Entry 8I0Z (electron microscopy, 4.33 A resolution (low resolution: residue-level contacts below are approximate; hydrogen-bond / salt-bridge calls are withheld)); this record covers chains B and C of the 12 polymer chains in the assembly.

# Chain B (and C)
Molecule: Beta-arrestin-2
From: Bos taurus
Notes: chain C of this document is another copy of the same molecule, construct and numbering; everything in this record applies to it too
UniProtKB: P32120 (ARRB2_BOVIN); residue numbers follow UniProt; this construct covers 1-420
Chain sequence (420 residues; row label = number of the first residue in the row):
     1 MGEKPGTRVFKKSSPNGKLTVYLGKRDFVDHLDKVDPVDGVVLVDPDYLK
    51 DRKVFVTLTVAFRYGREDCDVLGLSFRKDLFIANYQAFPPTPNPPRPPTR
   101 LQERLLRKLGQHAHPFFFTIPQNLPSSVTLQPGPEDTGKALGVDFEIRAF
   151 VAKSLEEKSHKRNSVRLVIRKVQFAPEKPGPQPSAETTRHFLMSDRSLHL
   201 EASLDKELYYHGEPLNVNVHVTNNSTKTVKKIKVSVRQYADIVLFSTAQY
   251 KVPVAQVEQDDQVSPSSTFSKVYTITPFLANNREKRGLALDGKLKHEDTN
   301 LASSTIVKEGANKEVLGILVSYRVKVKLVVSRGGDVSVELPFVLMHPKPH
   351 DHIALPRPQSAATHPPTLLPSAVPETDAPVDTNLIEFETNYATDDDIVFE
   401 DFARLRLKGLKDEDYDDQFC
Not modelled in the structure: 1-7, 92-95, 351-420 (chain C: 1-6, 92-95, 351-420)
Differences from the reference sequence: engineered mutation Gly17 (Cys in P32120), Val60 (Cys in P32120), Cys69 (Leu in P32120), Ser126 (Cys in P32120), Leu141 (Cys in P32120), Val151 (Cys in P32120), Val243 (Cys in P32120), Val252 (Cys in P32120), Ser270 (Cys in P32120), Phe278 (Leu in P32120), Ala280 (Ser in P32120)
UniProt features mapped onto this chain:
  - motif: Asp396 to Arg406 ([DE]-X(1,2)-F-X-X-[FL]-X-X-X-R motif)
  - modified residue: Tyr48 (Phosphotyrosine), Pro176 (Hydroxyproline), Pro181 (Hydroxyproline), Ser360 (Phosphoserine), Thr393 (Phosphothreonine)
  - mutagenesis: Lys233 (K233Q: Abolishes phosphoinositide binding and ADRB2 internalization; when associated with Q-237 and Q-251), Arg237 (R237Q: Abolishes phosphoinositide binding and ADRB2 internalization; when associated with Q-233 and Q-251), Lys251 (K251Q: Abolishes phosphoinositide binding and ADRB2 internalization; when associated with Q-233 and Q-237), Lys285 to Arg286 (Lowers self-association; impairs interaction with ADRB2, MAPK1 and MAPK3; no effect on interaction with MAPK10), Lys295 (K295A: Impairs interaction with ADRB2, MAPK1 AND MAPK3; no effect on interaction with MAPK10), Leu384 to Ile385 (Greatly reduces interaction with clathrin; when associated with A-387), Glu386 (E386K: Abolishes interaction with clathrin; when associated with K-377), Phe387 (F387A: Greatly reduces interaction with clathrin; when associated with 384-A-A-385), Glu388 (E388K: Abolishes interaction with clathrin; when associated with K-375)
From the paper describing this entry:
  - mutagenesis - L278F/S280A: increased binding to Fab30

# Chain B / chain C interface
Residue-residue contacts - 17 pairs, chain B then chain C:
  Arg237(B) with Val71(C)
  Phe245(B) with Lys78(C)
  Ser246(B) with Lys78(C)
  Thr247(B) with Ser75(C); Phe76(C); Arg77(C)
  Ala248(B) with Leu74(C); Ser75(C)
  Gln249(B) with Gly73(C); Leu74(C)
  Tyr250(B) with Leu72(C); Gly73(C)
  Lys251(B) with Asp70(C); Leu74(C)
  Ala311(B) with Glu156(C)
  Lys325(B) with Cys69(C)
  Glu339(B) with Lys161(C)

# Summary
11 residues of chain B and 12 residues of chain C are in contact. Curated annotation (UniProt) lists 11
mutagenesis sites on chain B. The paper reports that L278F/S280A of chain B increase binding to Fab30.
Both chains are Beta-arrestin-2 (Bos taurus). Entry 8I0Z (Structure of beta-arrestin2 in complex with a
phosphopeptide corresponding to the human C5a anaphylatoxin chemotactic receptor ...) was determined by
electron microscopy (same publication as 8GO8, 8GOC, 8GOO, 8GP3, 8I0N, 8I0Q and 8I10).
